7PI8 - chains p and 3 of the 53 polymer chains in the assembly; structure by electron microscopy, 8.90 A resolution (very low resolution: no residue pairs are listed; an interface is given only as per-side residue counts).

== Chain p ==
Name: 50S ribosomal protein L20
From: Mycoplasma pneumoniae M129
UniProt: P78023 (RL20_MYCPN); residue numbers follow UniProt; this construct covers 1-127
Amino-acid sequence (127 residues; numbered 1 to 127; the number before each row is that of its first residue):
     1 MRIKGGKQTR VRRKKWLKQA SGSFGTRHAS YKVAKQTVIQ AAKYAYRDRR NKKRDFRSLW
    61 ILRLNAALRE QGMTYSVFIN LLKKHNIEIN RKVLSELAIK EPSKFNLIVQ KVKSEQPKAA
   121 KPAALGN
Not modelled in the structure: 115-127

== Chain 3 ==
Molecule: 23S ribosomal RNA
From: Mycoplasma pneumoniae M129
Sequence (2907 nucleotides; numbered 1 to 2907; the number before each row is that of its first residue):
     1 UACAAUAAGU UACUAAGGGC UUAUGGUGGA UGCCUUGGCA CUAAUAGGCG AUGAAGGACG
    61 UGUUAACCUG CGAUAAGCUU CGGGUAGGUG GUAAGAACCU CAGAUCCGGA GAUUUCCGAA
   121 UGGAGCAAUC CGGUAGUUGG AAACAGCUAU CAUUAAUUGA UGAAUAAAUA GUCAAUUAAA
   181 GCAAUACGUG GUGAAGUGAA ACAUCUCAGU AGCCACAGGA AAAGAAAACG AAUGUGAUUC
   241 CGUGUGUAGU GGCGAGCGAA AGCGGAACAG GCCAAACUUA UCAUUAGAUA GGGGUUGUAG
   301 GGCUUGCAAU GUGGACUUGA AAACGAUAGA AGAAGCUGUU GGAAAGCAGC GCGCAAAAGG
   361 GUGAUAGCCC CGUAUUUGAA AUUGUUUUCA UACCUAGCGA GAUCCCUGAG UAGCUCGGAA
   421 AACGUUAUUU UGAGUGAAUC UGCCCAGACC AUUGGGUAAG CCUAAAUACU AAUUAGUGAC
   481 CGAUAGCGAA ACAGUACCGU GAGGGAAAGG UGAAAAGAAC CCAGAGAUGG GAGUGAAAUA
   541 GAUUCUGAAA CCAUAUGCCU ACAACGUGUC AGAGCACAUU AAUGUGUGAU GGCGUGCGUU
   601 UUGAAGUAUG AGCCGGCGAG UUAUGAUAGC AAGCGUUAGU UAACCAGGAG AUGGGGAGCU
   661 GUAGCGAAAG CGAGUUUUAA AAGAGCGUUU GUUUGUUAUU AUAGACCCGA AACGGGUUGA
   721 GCUAGUCAUG AGCAGGUUGA AGGUUGAGUA ACAUCAACUG GAGGACCGAA CCGACUCUCG
   781 UUGAAACGAU AGCGGAUGAC UUGUGAUUAG GGGUGAAAUU CCAAUCGAAA UCCGUGAUAG
   841 CUGGUUCUCG UCGAAAUAGC UUUAAGGCUA GCGUGAGAUC ACAAAUAAGU GGAGGUAAAG
   901 CUACUGAAUG UAUGAUGGCG CCACCUAGGC GUACUGAAUA CAAUUAAACU CUGAAUGCCA
   961 UUUAUUUUAU UCUCGCAGUC AGACAGUGGG GGAUAAGCUU CAUUGUCAAG AGGGGAAGAG
  1021 CCCAGAUCAU UAAAUAAGGU CCCCAAAAUA UACUAAGUGG AAAAGGAUGU GAAAGUGCUA
  1081 AAACAGCAAG GAUGUUGGCU UAGAAGCAGC CAUCGUUUAA AGAGUGCGUA ACAGCUCACU
  1141 UGUCGAGUGU UUUUGCGCCG AAGAUGUAAC GGGGCUAAGU AUAUUACCGA AUUUAUGGAU
  1201 AAGAUUUAUA UCUUGUGGUA GACGAGCGUU GUAUUGGAGU UGAAGUCAAA GCGUGAGCAU
  1261 UGGUGGAUCC AAUACAAGUG AGAAUGCCGG CAUGAGUAAC GCUUGGGAGU GAGAAUCUCC
  1321 CAAACCGAUU GACUAAGGUU UCCUGGACCA GGGUCGUCCU UCCAGGGUUA GUCUGGACCU
  1381 AAGCUGAGGC UGAAAAGCGU AGGCGAUGGA CAACAGGUUA AUAUUCCUGU ACUUACAGUU
  1441 AGACUGAUGG AGUGACAAAG AAGGUUUUCC ACCCCCAUAA UUGGAUUUGG GGAUAAAUCA
  1501 UAAGGUGGUA CAAUAGGCAA AUCCGUUGUG CAUAACAUUG AGUGAUGAUG UCGAGUGAAU
  1561 GAGUGAUCAA GUAGCGAAGG UGGUAUUAAU CAUGCUUUCA AGAAAAGCUU CUAGGGUUAA
  1621 UCUAGCUGUA ACCAGUACCG AGAACGAACA CACGUAGUCA AGGAGAGGAU CCUAAGGUUA
  1681 GCGAGUGAAC UAUAGCCAAG GAACUCUGCA AAUUAACCCC GUAAGUUAGC GAGAAGGGGU
  1741 GCUUAUGUAA AAGUAAGCCG CAGUGAAGAA CGAGGGGGGA CUGUUUAACU AAAACACAAC
  1801 UCUAUGCCAA ACCGUAAGGU GAUGUAUAUG GGGUGACACC UGCCCAGUGC UGGAAGGUUA
  1861 AAGAAGGAGG UUAGCGCAAG CGAAGCUUUU AACUGAAGCC CCAGUGAACG GCGGCCGUAA
  1921 CUAUAACGGU CCUAAGGUAG CGAAAUUCCU AGUCGGGUAA AUUCCGUCCC GCUUGAAUGG
  1981 UGUAACCAUC UCUUGACUGU CUCGGCUAUA GACUCGGUGA AAUCCAGGUA CGGGUGAAGA
  2041 CACCCGUUAG GCGCAACGGG ACGGAAAGAC CCCGUGAAGC UUUACUGUAG CUUAAUAUUG
  2101 AUCAGGACAU UAUCAUGUAG AGAAUAGGUA GGAGCAAUCG AUGCAAGUUC GCUAGGACUU
  2161 GUUGAUGCGA AAGGUGGAAU ACUACCCUUG GUUGUGUGCU GUUCUAAUUG GUAACUGUUA
  2221 UCCAGUUUCA AGACAGUGUU AGGUGGGCAG UUUGACUGGG GCGGUCGCCU CCUAAAAGGU
  2281 AACGGAGGCG UACAAAGGUA CCUUCAGUAC GGUUGGAAAU CGUAUGUAGA GUGUAAUGGU
  2341 GUAAGGGUGC UUGACUGUGA GACAUACAGG UCGAACAGGU GAGAAAUCAG GUCAUAGUGA
  2401 UCCGGUGGUC CAGUAUGGAA UGGCCAUCGC UCAACGGAUA AAAGCUACUC CGGGGAUAAC
  2461 AGGCUGAUAC UGCCCAAGAG UUCAUAUCGA CGGCAGUGUU UGGCACCUCG AUGUCGACUC
  2521 AUCUCAUCCU CGAGCUGAAG CAGGUUCGAA GGGUUCGGCU GUUCGCCGAU UAAAGAGAUA
  2581 CGUGAGUUGG GUUCAAACCG UCGUGAGACA GGUUGGUCCC UAUCUAUUGU GCCCGUAGGA
  2641 AGAUUGAAGA GUGUUGCUUC UAGUACGAGA GGACCGAAGC GAGGACACCU CUUAUGCUCC
  2701 AGUUGUAGCG CCAGCUGCAC CGCUGGGUAG UAACGUGUCU AUUAGAUAAA CGCUGAAAGC
  2761 AUCUAAGUGU GAAACUAUCU CAAAGAUUAA UCUUCCCAUU UCGCAAGAAA GUAAGAGCCG
  2821 UCAAAGACGA UGACGUUGAU AGGUUACAGG UGUAAGCAUA GUGAUAUGUU GAGCUGAGUA
  2881 AUACUAAUUG CUCGAGGACU UAUUGGA
Not modelled in the structure: 1-7, 923-927, 1560-1569, 2901-2907

== Chain p / chain 3 interface ==
At this resolution (9 A) residue pairs are not listed: 61 residues of chain p and 75 of chain 3 lie at the interface.

== In short ==
The interface between chain p and chain 3 involves 61 residues on one side and 75 on the other.
Chain p is 50S ribosomal protein L20 and chain 3 is 23S ribosomal RNA, both from Mycoplasma pneumoniae M129;
the structure, 70S ribosome with P-site tRNA in spectinomycin-treated Mycoplasma pneumoniae cells, was
determined by electron microscopy together with 7OOC, 7OOD, 7P6Z, 7PAH, 7PAI, 7PAJ and 23 further entries from
the same study.
